PDB entry 9G77 | electron microscopy, 2.87 A resolution | chains A and C of the 5 polymer chains in the assembly

== Chain A ==
Name: DNA polymerase subunit gamma-1
Organism: Mus musculus
Notes: EC 2.7.7.7
Reference sequence: Q75WC0 (Q75WC0_MOUSE); residues 26-1217 here = UniProt positions 26-1217
Chain sequence (1199 residues; row label = number of the first residue in the row):
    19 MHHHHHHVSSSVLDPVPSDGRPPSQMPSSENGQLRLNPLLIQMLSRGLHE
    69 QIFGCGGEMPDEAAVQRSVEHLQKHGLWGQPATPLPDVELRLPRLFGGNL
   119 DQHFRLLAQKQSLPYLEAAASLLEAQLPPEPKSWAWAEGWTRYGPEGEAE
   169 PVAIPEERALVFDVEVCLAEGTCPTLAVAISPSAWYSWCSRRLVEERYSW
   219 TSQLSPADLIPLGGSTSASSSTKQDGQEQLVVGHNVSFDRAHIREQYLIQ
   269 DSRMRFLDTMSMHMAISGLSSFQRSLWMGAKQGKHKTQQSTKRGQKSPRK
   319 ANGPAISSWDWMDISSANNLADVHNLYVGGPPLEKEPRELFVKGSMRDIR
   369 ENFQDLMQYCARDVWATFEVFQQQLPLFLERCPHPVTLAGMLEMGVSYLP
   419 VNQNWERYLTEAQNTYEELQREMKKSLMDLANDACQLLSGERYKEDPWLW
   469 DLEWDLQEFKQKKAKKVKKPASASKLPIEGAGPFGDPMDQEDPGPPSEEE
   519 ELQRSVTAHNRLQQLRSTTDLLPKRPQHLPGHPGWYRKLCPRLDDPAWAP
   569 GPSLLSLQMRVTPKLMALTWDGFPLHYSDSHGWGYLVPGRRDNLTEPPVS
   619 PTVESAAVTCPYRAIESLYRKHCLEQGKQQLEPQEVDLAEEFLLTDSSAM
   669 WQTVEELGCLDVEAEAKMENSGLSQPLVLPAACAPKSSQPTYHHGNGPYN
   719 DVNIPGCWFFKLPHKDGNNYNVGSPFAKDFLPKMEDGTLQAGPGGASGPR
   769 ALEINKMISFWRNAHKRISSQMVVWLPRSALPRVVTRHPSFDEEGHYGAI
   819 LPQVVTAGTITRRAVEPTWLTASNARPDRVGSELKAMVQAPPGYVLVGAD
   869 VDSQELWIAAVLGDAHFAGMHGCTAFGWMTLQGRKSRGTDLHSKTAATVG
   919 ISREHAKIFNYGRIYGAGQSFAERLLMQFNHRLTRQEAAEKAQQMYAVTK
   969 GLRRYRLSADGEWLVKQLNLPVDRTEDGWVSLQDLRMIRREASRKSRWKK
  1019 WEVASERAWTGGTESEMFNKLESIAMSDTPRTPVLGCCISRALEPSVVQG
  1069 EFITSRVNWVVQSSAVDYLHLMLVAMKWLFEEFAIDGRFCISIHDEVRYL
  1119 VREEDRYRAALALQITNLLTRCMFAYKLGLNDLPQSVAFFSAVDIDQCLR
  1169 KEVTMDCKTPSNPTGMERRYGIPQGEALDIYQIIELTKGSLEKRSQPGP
Not modelled in the structure: 19-49, 231-245, 300-325, 481-507, 611-625, 645-708, 967-1028, 1212-1217
Sequence notes: initiating methionine (19); expression tag (20-25)
Bound ions: Ca2+ site 1: His252, Asp257 (shared with 1 residue of chain P); Ca2+ site 2: Asp868, Val869
Ligand contacts: 2'-deoxycytidine-5'-triphosphate (DCP): Ser871, Gln872, Glu873, Lys903, His910, Arg921, Lys925, Ile926, Tyr929, Tyr933, His1112, Asp1113
From the paper describing this entry:
  - mutagenesis - A449T, W726S/E1121G, G826S, Y933C: decreased catalytic activity

== Chain C ==
Name: DNA polymerase subunit gamma-2
Organism: Mus musculus
Reference sequence: Q9QZM2 (DPOG2_MOUSE); numbering as in UniProt (aligned over 17-459)
Chain sequence (450 residues; numbered 16 to 465; the number before each row is that of its first residue):
    16 MWLSGYAGPADGTQQPDAPEHAVAREALVDLCRRRHFFSGTPQQLSTAAL
    66 LSGCHARFGPLGVELRKNLASQWWSSMVVFREQVFAVDSLHQEPGSSQPR
   116 DSAFRLVSPESIREILQDREPSKEQLVAFLENLLKTSGKLRATLLHGALE
   166 HYVNCLDLVNRKLPFGLAQIGVCFHPVSNSNQTPSSVTRVGEKTEASLVW
   216 FTPTRTSSQWLDFWLRHRLLWWRKFAMSPSNFSSADCQDELGRKGSKLYY
   266 SFPWGKEPIETLWNLGDQELLHTYPGNVSTIQGRDGRKNVVPCVLSVSGD
   316 VDLGTLAYLYDSFQLAENSFARKKSLQRKVLKLHPCLAPIKVALDVGKGP
   366 TVELRQVCQGLLNELLENGISVWPGYSETVHSSLEQLHSKYDEMSVLFSV
   416 LVTETTLENGLIQLRSRDTTMKEMMHISKLRDFLVKYLASASNVHHHHHH
Not modelled in the structure: 16-41, 193-203, 329-342, 459-465
Sequence notes: initiating methionine (16); expression tag (460-465)

== How chain A and chain C interact ==
Contacting residue pairs (18; chain A residue first):
  Gln508(A) with Gly301(C), hydrogen bond (backbone-backbone)
  Glu509(A) with Arg220(C), salt bridge; Asp300(C); Gly301(C); Lys303(C), salt bridge
  Asp510(A) with Pro179(C); Arg220(C), hydrogen bond (backbone-side chain); Thr221(C); Trp225(C); Asp300(C), hydrogen bond (backbone-side chain)
  Pro513(A) with Gln224(C); Trp225(C), hydrophobic; Phe228(C), hydrophobic
  Pro514(A) with Arg231(C), hydrogen bond (backbone-side chain)
  Ser515(A) with Arg231(C)
  Glu516(A) with Arg231(C)
  Glu519(A) with Arg231(C), salt bridge; His232(C), salt bridge
Also at the interface, not in a pair above, chain A (10 interface residues in all): Pro511, Gly512
Also at the interface, not in a pair above, chain C (13 interface residues in all): Leu178, Pro218

== Summary ==
The interface between chain A and chain C involves 10 residues on one side and 13 on the other, with 4
hydrogen bonds and 4 salt bridges. Polar contacts include Glu509(A)-Arg220(C), Glu509(A)-Lys303(C) and
Glu519(A)-Arg231(C). Bound to chain A: 2'-deoxycytidine-5'-triphosphate. The paper reports that A449T,
W726S/E1121G and G826S of chain A, among others, reduce catalytic activity.
Here chain A is DNA polymerase subunit gamma-1 and chain C is DNA polymerase subunit gamma-2, both from Mus
musculus. Entry 9G77 (Mouse mitochondrial DNA polymerase gamma ternary complex in error-editing conformer
(composite)) was determined by electron microscopy together with 9G74, 9G75, 9IBX, 9IBZ, 9IC0, 9IC1 and 9IC3
from the same study.
